PDB entry 6M0V | X-ray diffraction, 3.00 A resolution | chains D and A of the 4 polymer chains in the assembly

== Chain D ==
Molecule: 8-nt DNA strand
Sequence (8 nucleotides; each row starts with the number of its first residue):
     1 AAGGAAGC

== Chain A ==
Molecule: CRISPR-associated endonuclease Cas9 1
From: Streptococcus thermophilus LMD-9
Notes: EC 3.1.-.-
UniProtKB: Q03LF7 (CAS9A_STRTD); residue numbers follow UniProt; this construct covers 2-1121
Amino-acid sequence (1122 residues; row label = number of the first residue in the row; numbering starts at 0):
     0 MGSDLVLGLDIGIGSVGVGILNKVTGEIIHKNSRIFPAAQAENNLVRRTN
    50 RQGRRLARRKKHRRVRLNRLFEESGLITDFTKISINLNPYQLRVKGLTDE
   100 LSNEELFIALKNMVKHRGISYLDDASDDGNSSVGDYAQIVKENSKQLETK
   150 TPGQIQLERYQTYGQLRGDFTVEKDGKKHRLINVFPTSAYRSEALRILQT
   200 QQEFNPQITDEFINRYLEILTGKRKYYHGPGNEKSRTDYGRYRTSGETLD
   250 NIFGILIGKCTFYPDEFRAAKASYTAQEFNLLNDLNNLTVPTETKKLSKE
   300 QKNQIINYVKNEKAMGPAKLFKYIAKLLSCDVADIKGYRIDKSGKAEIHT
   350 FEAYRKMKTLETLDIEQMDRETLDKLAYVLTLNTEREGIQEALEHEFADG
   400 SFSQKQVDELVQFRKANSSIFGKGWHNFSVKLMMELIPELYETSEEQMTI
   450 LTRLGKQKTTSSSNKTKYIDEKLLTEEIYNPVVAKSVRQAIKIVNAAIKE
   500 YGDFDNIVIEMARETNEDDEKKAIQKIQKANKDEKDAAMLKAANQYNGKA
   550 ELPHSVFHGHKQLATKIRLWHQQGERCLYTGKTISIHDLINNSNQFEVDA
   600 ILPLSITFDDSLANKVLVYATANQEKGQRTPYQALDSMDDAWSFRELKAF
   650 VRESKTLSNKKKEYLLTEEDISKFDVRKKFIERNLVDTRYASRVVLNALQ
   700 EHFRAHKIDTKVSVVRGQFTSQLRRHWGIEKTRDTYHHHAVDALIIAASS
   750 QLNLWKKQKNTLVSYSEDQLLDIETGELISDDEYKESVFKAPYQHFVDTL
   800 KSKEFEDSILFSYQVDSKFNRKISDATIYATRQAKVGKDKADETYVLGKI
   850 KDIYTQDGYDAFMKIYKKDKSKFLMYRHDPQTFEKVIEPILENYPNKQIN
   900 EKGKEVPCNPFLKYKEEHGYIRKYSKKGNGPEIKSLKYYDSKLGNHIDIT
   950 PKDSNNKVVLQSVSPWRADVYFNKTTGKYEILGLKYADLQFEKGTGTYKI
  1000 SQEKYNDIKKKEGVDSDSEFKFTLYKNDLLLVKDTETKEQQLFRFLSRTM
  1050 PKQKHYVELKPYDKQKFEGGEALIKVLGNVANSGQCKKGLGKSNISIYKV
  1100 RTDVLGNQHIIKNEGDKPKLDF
Disordered / not traced: 121-148, 328-329, 455-466, 676-679, 754-791, 897-904
Sequence notes: initiating methionine (0); expression tag (1); engineered mutation Ala-599 (His in Q03LF7)
UniProt features mapped onto this chain:
  - active site: Asp-9 (For RuvC-like nuclease domain)
  - binding site (Mg(2+)): Asp-9, Glu-509, Glu-513, His-738
Bound ions: barium ion site 1: Gly-421 (shared with 1 residue of chain C); barium ion site 2 near Thr-514 (its only coordinating residue here); Mg2+: Asp-598, Asn-622 (shared with 2 residues of chain C); barium ion site 3 near Asp-824 (its only coordinating residue here); barium ion site 4 near Lys-848 (its only coordinating residue here)

== Chain D / chain A interface ==
Pairs across the interface - 26 pairs, chain D then chain A:
  DA1(D) / Phe-673(A)  base contact
  DA2(D) / Lys-1025(A)  salt bridge to the phosphate
  DA2(D) / Leu-1045(A)  phosphate contact
  DA2(D) / Glu-1057(A)  sugar contact
  DA2(D) / Lys-1059(A)  salt bridge to the phosphate
  DA2(D) / Gln-1084(A)  base contact
  DG3(D) / Ser-961(A)  phosphate contact
  DG3(D) / Val-962(A)  hydrogen bond to the phosphate
  DG3(D) / Pro-964(A)  phosphate contact
  DG3(D) / Ser-1046(A)  hydrogen bond to the phosphate
  DG3(D) / Thr-1048(A)  phosphate contact
  DG3(D) / Gln-1084(A)  hydrogen bond to the base
  DG3(D) / Lys-1086(A)  hydrogen bond to the base
  DG4(D) / Asn-944(A)  phosphate contact
  DG4(D) / Ser-961(A)  phosphate contact
  DG4(D) / Val-962(A)  hydrogen bond to the phosphate
  DG4(D) / Lys-984(A)  salt bridge to the phosphate
  DG4(D) / Met-1049(A)  base contact
  DG4(D) / Gln-1084(A)  hydrogen bond to the base
  DG4(D) / Lys-1086(A)  hydrogen bond to the base
  DA5(D) / Lys-941(A)  phosphate contact
  DA5(D) / Gly-943(A)  phosphate contact
  DA5(D) / Asn-944(A)  hydrogen bond to the phosphate
  DA5(D) / Met-1049(A)  base contact
  DA6(D) / Lys-941(A)  hydrogen bond to the phosphate
  DG7(D) / Lys-867(A)  salt bridge to the phosphate
Also at the interface, not in a pair above, chain A (21 interface residues in all): Ser-940, Ser-963, Pro-1050

== Summary ==
7 residues of chain D and 21 residues of chain A are in contact; the contacts include 9 hydrogen bonds and 4
salt bridges. Polar contacts include DG3(D)/Gln-1084(A), DG3(D)/Lys-1086(A) and DG4(D)/Gln-1084(A). Curated
annotation (UniProt) lists active-site residue Asp-9(A) and 4 Mg2+-binding residues on chain A.
Chain D is an 8-nt DNA strand and chain A is CRISPR-associated endonuclease Cas9 1 (Streptococcus thermophilus
LMD-9); the structure, Crsytal structure of streptococcus thermophilus Cas9 in complex with the GGAA PAM, was
determined by X-ray diffraction (same publication as 6M0W and 6M0X).
